Entry 7S8N (electron microscopy, 2.90 A resolution); this record covers chains C and D of the 5 polymer chains in the assembly.

# Chain C
Name: Guanine nucleotide-binding protein G(I)/G(S)/G(T) subunit beta-1
Source organism: Homo sapiens
UniProtKB: P62873 (GBB1_HUMAN); residues 2-340 here = UniProt positions 2-340
Amino-acid sequence (345 residues; row label = number of the first residue in the row; numbers below 1 keep their minus sign (Gly-4 is residue -4)):
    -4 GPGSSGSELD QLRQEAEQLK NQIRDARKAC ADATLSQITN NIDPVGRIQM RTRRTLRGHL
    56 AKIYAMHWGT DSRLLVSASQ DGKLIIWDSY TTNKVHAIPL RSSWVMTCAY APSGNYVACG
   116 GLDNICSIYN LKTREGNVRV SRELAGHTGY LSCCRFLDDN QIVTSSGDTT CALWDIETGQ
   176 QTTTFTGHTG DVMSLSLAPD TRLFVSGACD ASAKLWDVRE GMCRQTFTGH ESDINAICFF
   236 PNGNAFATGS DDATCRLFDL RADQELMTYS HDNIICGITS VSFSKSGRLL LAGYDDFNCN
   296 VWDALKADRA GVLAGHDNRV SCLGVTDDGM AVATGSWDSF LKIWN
Not modelled in the structure: -4 to 3
Construct notes: expression tag (-4 to 1)
UniProt features mapped onto this chain:
  - modified residue: Ser2 (N-acetylserine), His266 (Phosphohistidine)
  - natural variant: Leu30 (L30F: In MRD42; uncertain significance), Arg52 (R52G: In MRD42), Gly64 (G64V: In MRD42), Asp76 (D76E: In MRD42; D76G: In MRD42), Gly77 (G77S: In MRD42), Lys78 (K78R: In MRD42), Ile80 (I80N: In MRD42; I80T: In MRD42), His91 (H91R: In MRD42; uncertain significance), Ala92 (A92T: In MRD42), Pro94 (P94S: In MRD42), Leu95 (L95P: In MRD42), Arg96 (R96L: In MRD42), 5 further natural variant entries in UniProt

# Chain D
Name: Guanine nucleotide-binding protein G(I)/G(S)/G(O) subunit gamma-2
Source organism: Homo sapiens
UniProtKB: P59768 (GBG2_HUMAN); residue numbers follow UniProt; this construct covers 1-71
Amino-acid sequence (71 residues; row label = number of the first residue in the row):
     1 MASNNTASIA QARKLVEQLK MEANIDRIKV SKAAADLMAY CEAHAKEDPL LTPVPASENP
    61 FREKKFFCAI L
Not modelled in the structure: 1-10, 62-71
UniProt features mapped onto this chain:
  - modified residue: Ala2 (N-acetylalanine), Cys68 (Cysteine methyl ester)
  - lipidation: Cys68 (S-geranylgeranyl cysteine)

# How chain C and chain D interact
Pairs across the interface (45):
  Ile18(C) - Leu19(D)  hydrophobic
  Ile18(C) - Ala23(D)  hydrophobic
  Ala21(C) - Arg27(D)
  Cys25(C) - Arg27(D)
  Cys25(C) - Lys29(D)
  Cys25(C) - Val30(D)  hydrogen bond (backbone-backbone)
  Asp27(C) - Lys29(D)
  Asp27(C) - Val30(D)
  Asp27(C) - Ser31(D)  hydrogen bond
  Ala28(C) - Val30(D)
  Leu30(C) - Ala34(D)  hydrophobic
  Ile33(C) - Met38(D)  hydrophobic
  Thr34(C) - Met38(D)
  Val40(C) - Leu51(D)  hydrophobic
  Met45(C) - Leu50(D)  hydrophobic
  Arg49(C) - Phe61(D)
  Ser84(C) - Phe61(D)
  Tyr85(C) - Pro60(D)
  Tyr85(C) - Phe61(D)  hydrophobic
  Cys218(C) - Gln18(D)
  Arg219(C) - Glu22(D)
  Gln220(C) - Glu22(D)
  Thr221(C) - Glu22(D)  hydrogen bond (backbone-side chain)
  Pro236(C) - Tyr40(D)
  Asp254(C) - Ala33(D)
  Arg256(C) - Asp26(D)
  Arg256(C) - Arg27(D)
  Arg256(C) - Ile28(D)  hydrogen bond (backbone-backbone)
  Arg256(C) - Asp36(D)  salt bridge
  Ala257(C) - Ile28(D)
  Asp258(C) - Arg27(D)  salt bridge
  Gln259(C) - Val30(D)
  Leu261(C) - Val30(D)  hydrophobic
  Lys280(C) - Glu47(D)
  Ser281(C) - Tyr40(D)
  Ser281(C) - Cys41(D)
  Ser281(C) - His44(D)
  Ser281(C) - Asp48(D)
  Gly282(C) - Cys41(D)  hydrogen bond (backbone-side chain)
  Leu300(C) - Cys41(D)  hydrophobic
  Asp323(C) - Pro49(D)
  Gly324(C) - Pro49(D)
  Gly324(C) - Leu50(D)
  Ala326(C) - Phe61(D)  hydrophobic
  Asn340(C) - Asn59(D)  hydrogen bond
Also at the interface, not in a pair above, chain C (50 interface residues in all): Leu7, Ala11, Leu14, Gln17, Arg22, Ala24, Ala26, Ile43, Arg48, Phe235, Asn237, Ala240, Leu252, Ser279, Arg283, Leu284, Met325, Ile338
Also at the interface, not in a pair above, chain D (31 interface residues in all): Ala12, Val16, Ile25, Leu37, Ala45, Glu58

# Overview
50 residues of chain C and 31 residues of chain D are in contact; the contacts include 6 hydrogen bonds and 2
salt bridges. Polar contacts include Arg256(C)-Asp36(D), Asp258(C)-Arg27(D) and Asp27(C)-Ser31(D).
Chain C is Guanine nucleotide-binding protein G(I)/G(S)/G(T) subunit beta-1 and chain D is Guanine
nucleotide-binding protein G(I)/G(S)/G(O) subunit gamma-2, both from Homo sapiens; the structure, CryoEM
structure of Gq-coupled MRGPRX2 with small molecule agonist (R)-Zinc-3573, was determined by electron
microscopy, deposited together with 7S8L.
